PDB entry 2A69 | X-ray diffraction, 2.50 A resolution | chains D and E of the 6 polymer chains in the assembly

# Chain D
Name: DNA-directed RNA polymerase beta' chain
Organism: Thermus thermophilus
Notes: EC 2.7.7.6
UniProtKB: Q8RQE8 (RPOC_THET8); residues 1-1524 here = UniProt positions 1-1524
Amino-acid sequence (1524 residues; row label = number of the first residue in the row):
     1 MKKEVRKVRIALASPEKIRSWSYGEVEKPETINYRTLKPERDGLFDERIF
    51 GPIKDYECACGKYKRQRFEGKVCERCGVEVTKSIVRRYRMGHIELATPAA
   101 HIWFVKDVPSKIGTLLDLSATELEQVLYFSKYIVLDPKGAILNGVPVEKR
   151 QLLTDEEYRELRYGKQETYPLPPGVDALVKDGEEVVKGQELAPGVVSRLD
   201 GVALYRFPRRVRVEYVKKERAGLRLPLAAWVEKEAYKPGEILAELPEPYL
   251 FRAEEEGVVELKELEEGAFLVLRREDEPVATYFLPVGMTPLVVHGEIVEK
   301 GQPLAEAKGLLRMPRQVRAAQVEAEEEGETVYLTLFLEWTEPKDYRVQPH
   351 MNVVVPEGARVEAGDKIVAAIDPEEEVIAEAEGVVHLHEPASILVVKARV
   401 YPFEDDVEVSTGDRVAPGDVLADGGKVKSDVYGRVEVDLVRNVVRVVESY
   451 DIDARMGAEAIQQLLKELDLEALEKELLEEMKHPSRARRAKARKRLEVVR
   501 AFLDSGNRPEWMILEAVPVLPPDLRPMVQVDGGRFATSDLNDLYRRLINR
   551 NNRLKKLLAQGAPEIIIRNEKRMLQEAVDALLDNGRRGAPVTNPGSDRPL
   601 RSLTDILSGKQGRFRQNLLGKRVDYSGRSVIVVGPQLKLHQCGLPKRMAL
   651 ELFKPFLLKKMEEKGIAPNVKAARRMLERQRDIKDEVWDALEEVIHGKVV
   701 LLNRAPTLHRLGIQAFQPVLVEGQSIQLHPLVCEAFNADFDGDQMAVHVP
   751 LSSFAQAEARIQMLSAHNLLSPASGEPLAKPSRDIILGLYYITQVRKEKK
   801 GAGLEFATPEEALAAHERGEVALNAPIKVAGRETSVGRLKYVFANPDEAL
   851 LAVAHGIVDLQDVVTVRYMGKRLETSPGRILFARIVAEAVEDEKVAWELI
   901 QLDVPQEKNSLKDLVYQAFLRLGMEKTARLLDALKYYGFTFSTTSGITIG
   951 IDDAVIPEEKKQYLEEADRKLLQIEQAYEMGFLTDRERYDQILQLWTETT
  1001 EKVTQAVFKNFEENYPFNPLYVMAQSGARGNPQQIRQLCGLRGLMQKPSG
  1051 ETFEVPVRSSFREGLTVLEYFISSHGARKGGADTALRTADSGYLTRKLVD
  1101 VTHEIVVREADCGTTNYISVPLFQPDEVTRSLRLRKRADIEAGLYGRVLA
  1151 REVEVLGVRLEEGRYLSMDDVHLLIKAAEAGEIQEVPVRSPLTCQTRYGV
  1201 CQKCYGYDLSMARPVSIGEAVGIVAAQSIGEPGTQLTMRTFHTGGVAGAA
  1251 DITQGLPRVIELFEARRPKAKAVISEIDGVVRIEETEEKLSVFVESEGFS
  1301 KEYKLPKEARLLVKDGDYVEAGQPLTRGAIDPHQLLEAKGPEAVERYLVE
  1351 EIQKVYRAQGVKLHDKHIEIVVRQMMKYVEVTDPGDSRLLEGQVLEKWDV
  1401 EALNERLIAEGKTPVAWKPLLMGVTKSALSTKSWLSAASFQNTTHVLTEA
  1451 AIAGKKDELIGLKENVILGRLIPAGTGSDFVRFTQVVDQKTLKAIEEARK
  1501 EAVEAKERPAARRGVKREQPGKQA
Disordered / not traced: 1, 252-363, 1506-1524
Metal / ion sites: Mg2+ site 1 near Lys3 (its only coordinating residue here); Mg2+ site 2: Arg9 (shared with 2 residues of chain C); Mg2+ site 3: Gly24, Glu25, Val26; Zn2+ site 1: Cys58, Cys60, Cys73, Cys76; Mg2+ site 4 near Val72 (its only coordinating residue here); Mg2+ site 5: Asp107, Asn1442; Mg2+ site 6: Glu183, Arg220; Mg2+ site 7 near Leu250 (its only coordinating residue here); Mg2+ site 8: Ile371, Asp372; Mg2+ site 9: Glu389, Pro390; Mg2+ site 10 near Arg414 (its only coordinating residue here); Mg2+ site 11 near Asp469 (its only coordinating residue here); 34 more Mg2+ sites not listed; 1 more Zn2+ sites not listed

# Chain E
Name: RNA polymerase omega chain
Organism: Thermus thermophilus
Amino-acid sequence (99 residues; row label = number of the first residue in the row):
     1 MAEPGIDKLFGMVDSKYRLTVVVAKRAQQLLRHGFKNTVLEPEERPKMQT
    51 LEGLFDDPNAETWAMKELLTGRLVFGENLVPEDRLQKEMERIYPGEREE
Disordered / not traced: 1, 97-99
Metal / ion sites: Mg2+ site 1: Glu41, Pro42, Glu43, Glu44; Mg2+ site 2: Glu67, Thr70, Arg72, Leu73

# Chain D / chain E interface
Pairs across the interface - 83 pairs, chain D then chain E:
  His640(D) - Ala2(E)
  His640(D) - Glu3(E)  salt bridge
  Glu663(D) - Asp57(E)
  His696(D) - Met48(E)
  His696(D) - Leu54(E)
  His696(D) - Pro58(E)
  His696(D) - Asn59(E)
  Gly697(D) - Asn59(E)
  Lys698(D) - Asn59(E)
  Gln717(D) - Glu3(E)
  Ser753(D) - Ala27(E)
  Phe754(D) - Val21(E)  hydrophobic
  Phe754(D) - Ala24(E)  hydrophobic
  Ala757(D) - Ala24(E)  hydrophobic
  Arg760(D) - Glu3(E)  salt bridge
  Arg760(D) - Asn59(E)  hydrogen bond
  Arg760(D) - Glu61(E)  salt bridge
  Arg760(D) - Thr62(E)  hydrogen bond
  Ile761(D) - Thr20(E)
  Ile761(D) - Val23(E)  hydrophobic
  Gln762(D) - Lys16(E)
  Gln762(D) - Tyr17(E)
  Gln762(D) - Thr20(E)  hydrogen bond
  Leu764(D) - Glu3(E)
  Ala766(D) - Ala2(E)
  His767(D) - Ala2(E)
  His767(D) - Glu3(E)
  His767(D) - Ile6(E)
  Gly923(D) - Asp7(E)
  Met924(D) - Asp7(E)  hydrogen bond (backbone-side chain)
  Met924(D) - Phe10(E)  hydrophobic
  Glu925(D) - Ala2(E)
  Glu925(D) - Gly5(E)
  Glu925(D) - Ile6(E)
  Glu925(D) - Asp7(E)
  Ala928(D) - Ala2(E)
  Leu1209(D) - Lys16(E)
  Leu1209(D) - Tyr17(E)
  Arg1213(D) - Phe10(E)
  Ser1216(D) - Lys16(E)
  Ile1217(D) - Ser15(E)  hydrogen bond (backbone-side chain)
  Glu1219(D) - Tyr17(E)
  Gly1475(D) - Tyr17(E)
  Thr1476(D) - Tyr17(E)
  Thr1476(D) - Thr20(E)
  Thr1476(D) - Val21(E)
  Phe1480(D) - Asp14(E)
  Phe1480(D) - Ser15(E)
  Phe1480(D) - Arg18(E)
  Phe1480(D) - Glu77(E)
  Val1481(D) - Arg18(E)
  Val1481(D) - Val21(E)  hydrophobic
  Phe1483(D) - Glu77(E)
  Thr1484(D) - Lys25(E)  hydrogen bond (backbone-side chain)
  Thr1484(D) - Gly76(E)
  Gln1485(D) - Val74(E)
  Gln1485(D) - Phe75(E)
  Gln1485(D) - Gly76(E)  hydrogen bond (backbone-backbone)
  Gln1485(D) - Asn78(E)
  Gln1485(D) - Leu79(E)
  Gln1485(D) - Val80(E)  hydrogen bond (side chain-backbone)
  Gln1485(D) - Glu82(E)  hydrogen bond
  Val1486(D) - Val22(E)
  Val1486(D) - Gln29(E)
  Val1486(D) - Val74(E)
  Val1487(D) - Leu73(E)
  Val1487(D) - Val74(E)  hydrogen bond (backbone-backbone)
  Val1487(D) - Val80(E)  hydrophobic
  Asp1488(D) - Arg26(E)  salt bridge
  Asp1488(D) - Val39(E)
  Asp1488(D) - Met89(E)
  Asp1488(D) - Tyr93(E)  hydrogen bond
  Gln1489(D) - Arg72(E)
  Gln1489(D) - Val74(E)
  Lys1490(D) - Tyr93(E)
  Thr1491(D) - Met89(E)
  Thr1491(D) - Tyr93(E)
  Ala1494(D) - Glu88(E)
  Ala1494(D) - Ile92(E)  hydrophobic
  Ile1495(D) - Val80(E)  hydrophobic
  Ile1495(D) - Arg84(E)
  Ile1495(D) - Glu88(E)
  Ala1498(D) - Arg84(E)
Interface residues without a listed pair, chain D (45 interface residues in all): Arg710, Gln756, Glu758, Met1211, Gly1218
Interface residues without a listed pair, chain E (47 interface residues in all): Lys8, Gln28, Pro81, Leu85

# Overview
45 residues of chain D face 47 of chain E across their interface, with 11 hydrogen bonds and 4 salt bridges.
Among the polar pairs are His640(D)-Glu3(E), Arg760(D)-Glu3(E) and Arg760(D)-Glu61(E). The Mg2+ site 3 is
built by Gly24(D), Glu25(D) and Val26(D).
Chain D is DNA-directed RNA polymerase beta' chain and chain E is RNA polymerase omega chain, both from
Thermus thermophilus; the structure, Crystal structure of the T. Thermophilus RNA polymerase holoenzyme in
complex with antibiotic rifapentin, was determined by X-ray diffraction (same publication as 2A68 and 2A6E).
